PDB entry 5NWZ | X-ray diffraction, 2.37 A resolution | chain A

# Chain A
Molecule: Fibroblast growth factor receptor 4
Organism: Homo sapiens
Notes: EC 2.7.10.1
Reference sequence: P22455 (FGFR4_HUMAN), isoform P22455-2; residues 449-753 here correspond to UniProt positions 409-713 (UniProt number = residue number - 40)
Amino-acid sequence (307 residues; numbered 447 to 753; the number before each row is that of its first residue):
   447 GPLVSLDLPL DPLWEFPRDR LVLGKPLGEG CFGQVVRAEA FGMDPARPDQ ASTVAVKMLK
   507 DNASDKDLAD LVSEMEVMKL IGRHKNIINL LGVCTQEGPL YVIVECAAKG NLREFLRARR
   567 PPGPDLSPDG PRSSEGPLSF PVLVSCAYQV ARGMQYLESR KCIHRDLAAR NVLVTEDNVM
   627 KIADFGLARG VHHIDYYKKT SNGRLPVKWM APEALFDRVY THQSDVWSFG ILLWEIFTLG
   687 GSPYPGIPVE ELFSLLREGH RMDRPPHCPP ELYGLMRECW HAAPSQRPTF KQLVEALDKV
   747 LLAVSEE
Not modelled in the structure: 447-453, 573-582, 633-650, 753
Covalently attached groups: compound 9CT linked to Cys477
Modified positions: Lys506 (site-directed mutation; parent Ala)
Construct notes: expression tag (447-448)
Residues lining bound ligands: 9CT (N-[3-[2-(3,5-dimethoxyphenyl)ethyl]-1H-pyrazol-5-yl]-2-(propanoylamino)benzamide): Leu473, Gly474, Phe478, Val481, Ala501, Lys503, Leu517, Glu520, Met524, Ile534, Val548, Val550, Glu551, Cys552, Ala553, Ala554, Lys555, Gly556, Asn557, Leu619, Ala629, Asp630, Phe631
From the paper describing this entry:
  - binding site for 9CT: Cys477
  - mutagenesis - C477A (400-fold), C552A (5-fold): decreased binding to 9CT
  - mutagenesis - C552A: abolished binding to 10
  - mutagenesis - C552A: decreased binding to 6

# In short
Covalently linked compound 9CT: at Cys477. From the paper: a binding site for 9CT at Cys477; C477A and C552A
reduce binding to 9CT.
Chain A is Fibroblast growth factor receptor 4 (Homo sapiens); the structure, Fibroblast growth factor
receptor 4 kinase domain (449-753) in complex with irreversible ligand cga159527, was determined by X-ray
diffraction, deposited together with 5NUD.
